PDB entry 6L2F | X-ray diffraction, 1.23 A resolution | chains A and B

Chain A (and B):
Name: Cupin_2 domain-containing protein
Source organism: Thermotoga maritima MSB8
Notes: chain B of this document is another copy of the same molecule, construct and numbering; everything in this record applies to it too
UniProtKB: Q9X1H0 (Q9X1H0_THEMA); numbering as in UniProt (aligned over 1-114)
Amino-acid sequence (118 residues; numbered -3 to 114; the number before each row is that of its first residue; numbers below 1 keep their minus sign (Gly-3 is residue -3)):
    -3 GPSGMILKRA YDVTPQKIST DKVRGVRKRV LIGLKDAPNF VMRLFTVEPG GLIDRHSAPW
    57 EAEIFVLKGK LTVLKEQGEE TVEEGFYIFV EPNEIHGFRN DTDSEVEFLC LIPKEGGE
Modified / non-standard residues: Cys106 (3-sulfinoalanine; CSD)
Construct notes: expression tag (-3 to 0); conflict Ala54 (His in Q9X1H0), Ala58 (His in Q9X1H0)
Ion coordination: Cu ion: His52, His92
Small-molecule neighbours: 3,6,9,12,15,18-hexaoxaicosane-1,20-diol (P33): Lys66, Thr77, Val78, Glu79, Phe82, Asp97, Thr98

How chain A and chain B interact:
Residue-residue contacts (98; chain A residue first):
  Pro-2(A) with Glu87(B)
  Ser-1(A) with Glu87(B); Glu90(B)
  Gly0(A) with Glu87(B), hydrogen bond (backbone-backbone); Glu90(B), hydrogen bond (backbone-side chain)
  Met1(A) with Val69(B), hydrophobic; Leu70(B); Lys71(B); Ile84(B), hydrophobic; Phe85(B); Val86(B), hydrophobic; Ile91(B); His92(B)
  Ile2(A) with Tyr83(B); Ile84(B); Phe85(B), hydrogen bond (backbone-backbone)
  Leu3(A) with Val69(B), hydrophobic; Lys71(B); Glu76(B); Val78(B), hydrophobic; Phe82(B); Tyr83(B); Ile84(B), hydrophobic
  Lys4(A) with Phe82(B); Tyr83(B), hydrogen bond (backbone-backbone)
  Arg5(A) with Gly81(B); Phe82(B)
  Ala6(A) with Phe61(B), hydrophobic; Gly81(B), hydrogen bond (backbone-backbone)
  Leu27(A) with Phe61(B), hydrophobic; Tyr83(B), hydrogen bond (backbone-side chain)
  Ile28(A) with Glu59(B); Tyr83(B), hydrophobic; Ile84(B); Phe85(B), hydrophobic
  Asp32(A) with Phe85(B)
  Pro34(A) with Glu57(B); Phe85(B)
  Asn35(A) with Glu57(B), hydrogen bond; Pro109(B)
  Phe36(A) with Phe36(B), hydrophobic; Glu57(B); Glu59(B); Leu107(B); Ile108(B); Pro109(B)
  Val37(A) with Glu59(B)
  Met38(A) with Glu59(B); Ile60(B)
  Glu57(A) with Pro34(B); Asn35(B), hydrogen bond; Phe36(B)
  Glu59(A) with Ile28(B); Phe36(B); Val37(B); Met38(B); Leu107(B)
  Ile60(A) with Met38(B)
  Phe61(A) with Ala6(B), hydrophobic; Leu40(B), hydrophobic; Leu63(B), hydrophobic; Leu105(B), hydrophobic
  Leu63(A) with Phe61(B), hydrophobic; Leu63(B), hydrophobic
  Val69(A) with Met1(B), hydrophobic; Leu3(B), hydrophobic
  Glu76(A) with Leu3(B)
  Val78(A) with Leu3(B), hydrophobic
  Glu79(A) with Arg5(B), salt bridge
  Gly81(A) with Arg5(B); Ala6(B), hydrogen bond (backbone-backbone)
  Phe82(A) with Lys4(B); Arg5(B)
  Tyr83(A) with Ile2(B); Leu3(B); Lys4(B), hydrogen bond (backbone-backbone); Val9(B); Leu27(B), hydrogen bond (side chain-backbone); Ile28(B), hydrophobic
  Ile84(A) with Met1(B), hydrophobic; Ile2(B); Ile28(B)
  Phe85(A) with Met1(B); Ile2(B), hydrogen bond (backbone-backbone); Ile28(B), hydrophobic; Asp32(B); Pro34(B)
  Glu90(A) with Met1(B), hydrogen bond (side chain-backbone)
  Ile91(A) with Met1(B)
  His92(A) with Met1(B)
  Leu105(A) with Phe61(B), hydrophobic; Leu105(B), hydrophobic
  Leu107(A) with Phe36(B); Glu59(B); Leu107(B), hydrophobic
  Ile108(A) with Phe36(B)
  Pro109(A) with Asn35(B); Phe36(B)
Interface residues without a listed pair, chain A (46 interface residues in all): Ala33, Leu40, Leu70, Lys71, Glu80, Val86, Glu87, Pro88
Interface residues without a listed pair, chain B (42 interface residues in all): Ala33, Pro88

Overview:
The interface between chain A and chain B involves 46 residues on one side and 42 on the other, with 13
hydrogen bonds and 1 salt bridge. Polar contacts include Glu79(A)-Arg5(B), Gly0(A)-Glu90(B) and
Leu27(A)-Tyr83(B). Bound to chain A: 3,6,9,12,15,18-hexaoxaicosane-1,20-diol.
Both chains are Cupin_2 domain-containing protein (Thermotoga maritima MSB8). Entry 6L2F (Crystal structure of
a cupin protein (tm1459, H54AH58A mutant) in copper (Cu) substituted form) was determined by X-ray diffraction
(same publication as 6L2D and 6L2E).
